Entry 1R2C (X-ray diffraction, 2.86 A resolution); this record covers chains L and H of the 4 polymer chains in the assembly.

Chain L:
Name: Reaction center protein L chain
Source organism: Blastochloris viridis
UniProtKB: P07173 (CYCR_RHOVI); residues 1-273 here = UniProt positions 1-273
Chain sequence (273 residues; each row starts with the number of its first residue):
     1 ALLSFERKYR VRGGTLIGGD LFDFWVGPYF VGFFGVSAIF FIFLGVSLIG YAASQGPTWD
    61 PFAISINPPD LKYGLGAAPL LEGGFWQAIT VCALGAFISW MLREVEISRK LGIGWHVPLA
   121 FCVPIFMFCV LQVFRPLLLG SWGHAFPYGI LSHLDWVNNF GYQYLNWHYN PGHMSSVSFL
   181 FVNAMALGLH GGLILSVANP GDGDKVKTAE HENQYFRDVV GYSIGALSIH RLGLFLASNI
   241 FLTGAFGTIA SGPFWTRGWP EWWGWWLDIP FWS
Swiss-Prot annotation at these positions:
  - binding site (heme): His144
Ion coordination: bacteriochlorophyll b Mg site 1 near His153 (its only coordinating residue here); bacteriochlorophyll b Mg site 2 near His173 (its only coordinating residue here); Fe2+: His190, His230 (shared with 3 residues of chain M)
Ligand contacts:
  - bacteriochlorophyll b (BCB), molecule 1: Val46, Ile49, Phe97, Phe128, Leu131, Phe146, Ile150, Leu151, His153, Leu154, Trp156, Val157
  - bacteriochlorophyll b (BCB), molecule 2: Phe97, Phe121, Pro124, Ile125, Met127, Phe128, Leu131, Val157, Asn158, Phe160, Gly161, Tyr162, Trp167, His168, Gly172, His173, Ser176, Val177, Leu180, Phe181, Ile240, Phe241, Gly244, Gly247, Thr248
  - bacteriochlorophyll b (BCB), molecule 3: Val157, Tyr162, His168, Phe181
  - bacteriochlorophyll b (BCB), molecule 4: His168, His173, Met174, Val177, Ser178, Phe181, Val182, Met185, Val220
  - bacteriopheophytin b (BPB), molecule 1: Phe41, Ile42, Gly45, Ile49, Ile89, Cys92, Ala93, Ala96, Phe97, Trp100, Glu104, Val117, Ala120, Phe121, Val123, Pro124, Phe128, Phe146, Tyr148, Gly149, Ile150, His153, Ala237, Ser238, Phe241
  - bacteriopheophytin b (BPB), molecule 2: Phe181, Ala184, Met185, Leu189, Phe216, Val219, Val220
  - menaquinone-7 (MQ7): Val26, Tyr29, Val31, Gly35, Ile39, Ile42, Trp100, Arg103
  - ubiquinone-2 (UQ2): Val182, Met185, Leu189, His190, Leu193, Ile194, Glu212, Asn213, Phe216, Val220, Tyr222, Ser223, Ile224, Gly225, Ala226, Ile229, Leu232, Leu236

Chain H:
Name: Reaction center protein H chain
Source organism: Blastochloris viridis
UniProtKB: P06008 (RCEH_RHOVI); residue numbers follow UniProt; this construct covers 1-258
Chain sequence (258 residues; each row starts with the number of its first residue):
     1 MYHGALAQHL DIAQLVWYAQ WLVIWTVVLL YLRREDRREG YPLVEPLGLV KLAPEDGQVY
    61 ELPYPKTFVL PHGGTVTVPR RRPETRELKL AQTDGFEGAP LQPTGNPLVD AVGPASYAER
   121 AEVVDATVDG KAKIVPLRVA TDFSIAEGDV DPRGLPVVAA DGVEAGTVTD LWVDRSEHYF
   181 RYLELSVAGS ARTALIPLGF CDVKKDKIVV TSILSEQFAN VPRLQSRDQI TLREEDKVSA
   241 YYAGGLLYAT PERAESLL
Construct notes: modified residue (1)
Modified / non-standard residues: Met1 (n-formylmethionine; FME)
Swiss-Prot annotation at these positions:
  - modified residue: Met1 (N-formylmethionine)

Interface between chain L and chain H:
Pairs across the interface (84):
  Ala1(L) - Leu43(H)
  Ala1(L) - Val44(H)  hydrogen bond (backbone-backbone)
  Ala1(L) - Glu45(H)
  Leu2(L) - Leu43(H)
  Leu2(L) - Val44(H)  hydrogen bond (backbone-backbone)
  Leu3(L) - Glu39(H)
  Leu3(L) - Gly40(H)
  Leu3(L) - Tyr41(H)  hydrophobic
  Leu3(L) - Leu43(H)  hydrophobic
  Leu3(L) - Val44(H)
  Ser4(L) - Gly40(H)  hydrogen bond (backbone-backbone)
  Ser4(L) - Val44(H)
  Ser4(L) - Arg82(H)
  Ser4(L) - Glu84(H)
  Phe5(L) - Gly40(H)
  Phe5(L) - Glu84(H)
  Arg7(L) - Gln92(H)  hydrogen bond
  Arg7(L) - Leu101(H)
  Lys8(L) - Glu84(H)  salt bridge
  Lys8(L) - Leu88(H)
  Lys8(L) - Leu90(H)
  Lys8(L) - Val112(H)
  Lys8(L) - Gly113(H)  hydrogen bond (backbone-backbone)
  Lys8(L) - Ser116(H)  hydrogen bond (backbone-side chain)
  Lys8(L) - Tyr117(H)
  Tyr9(L) - Gly113(H)
  Tyr9(L) - Ser116(H)
  Arg10(L) - Glu97(H)
  Arg10(L) - Pro100(H)
  Arg10(L) - Leu101(H)  hydrogen bond (backbone-backbone)
  Val11(L) - Leu90(H)  hydrophobic
  Val11(L) - Pro100(H)
  Val11(L) - Leu101(H)
  Val11(L) - Gly113(H)
  Val11(L) - Pro114(H)
  Val11(L) - Tyr248(H)
  Arg12(L) - Pro100(H)
  Arg12(L) - Leu101(H)  hydrogen bond (backbone-backbone)
  Arg12(L) - Gln102(H)
  Arg12(L) - Leu247(H)
  Arg12(L) - Glu255(H)  salt bridge
  Gly13(L) - Leu247(H)
  Gly13(L) - Ala254(H)
  Gly14(L) - Leu247(H)
  Gly14(L) - Ala254(H)  hydrogen bond (backbone-backbone)
  Thr15(L) - Glu255(H)
  Thr15(L) - Ser256(H)
  Thr15(L) - Leu257(H)
  Leu16(L) - Ser256(H)  hydrogen bond (backbone-side chain)
  Leu16(L) - Leu257(H)
  Leu16(L) - Leu258(H)  hydrogen bond (backbone-backbone)
  Ile17(L) - Ser256(H)
  Ile17(L) - Leu258(H)
  Gly19(L) - Ser256(H)
  Asp23(L) - Pro100(H)
  Phe24(L) - Phe96(H)  hydrophobic
  Phe24(L) - Gly98(H)
  Phe24(L) - Pro100(H)
  Trp25(L) - Phe96(H)
  Trp25(L) - Gly98(H)  hydrogen bond (backbone-backbone)
  Trp25(L) - Pro100(H)  hydrophobic
  Arg109(L) - Arg253(H)
  Arg109(L) - Glu255(H)
  Arg109(L) - Leu257(H)
  Lys110(L) - Pro114(H)
  Gly112(L) - Ala243(H)
  Gly112(L) - Leu246(H)
  Ala198(L) - Phe68(H)
  Asn199(L) - Lys66(H)  hydrogen bond
  Gly203(L) - Val69(H)
  Asp204(L) - Val69(H)
  Lys205(L) - Val69(H)
  Lys205(L) - Leu70(H)
  Lys205(L) - Pro71(H)
  Val206(L) - Phe68(H)  hydrophobic
  Val206(L) - Val69(H)  hydrogen bond (backbone-backbone)
  Val206(L) - Pro71(H)
  Thr208(L) - Val128(H)
  Glu210(L) - Thr127(H)
  Glu210(L) - Val128(H)  hydrogen bond (side chain-backbone)
  Glu210(L) - Ser176(H)  hydrogen bond
  His211(L) - Val128(H)
  Ala226(L) - Glu177(H)
  Leu227(L) - Tyr179(H)
Other interface residues (no listed pair), chain L (40 interface residues in all): Gly18, Asp20, Phe62, Leu111, Ala209, Asn213
Other interface residues (no listed pair), chain H (45 interface residues in all): Trp17, Ala99, Lys133

In short:
40 residues of chain L and 45 residues of chain H are in contact; the contacts include 16 hydrogen bonds and 2
salt bridges. Polar pairs include Lys8(L)-Glu84(H), Arg12(L)-Glu255(H) and Arg7(L)-Gln92(H). Chain L binds 4
copies of bacteriochlorophyll b, bacteriopheophytin b, ubiquinone-2 and menaquinone-7.
Here chain L is Reaction center protein L chain and chain H is Reaction center protein H chain, both from
Blastochloris viridis. Entry 1R2C (Photosynthetic reaction center blastochloris viridis (atcc)) was determined
by X-ray diffraction.
